7TBC - chain A; structure by X-ray diffraction, 2.76 A resolution.

# Chain A
Name: Plasmepsin 10
Organism: Plasmodium falciparum
Reference sequence: Q2KNW6 (Q2KNW6_PLAFA); residues 212-573 here correspond to UniProt positions 200-561 (UniProt number = residue number - 12)
Chain sequence (377 residues; numbered 212 to 588; the number before each row is that of its first residue):
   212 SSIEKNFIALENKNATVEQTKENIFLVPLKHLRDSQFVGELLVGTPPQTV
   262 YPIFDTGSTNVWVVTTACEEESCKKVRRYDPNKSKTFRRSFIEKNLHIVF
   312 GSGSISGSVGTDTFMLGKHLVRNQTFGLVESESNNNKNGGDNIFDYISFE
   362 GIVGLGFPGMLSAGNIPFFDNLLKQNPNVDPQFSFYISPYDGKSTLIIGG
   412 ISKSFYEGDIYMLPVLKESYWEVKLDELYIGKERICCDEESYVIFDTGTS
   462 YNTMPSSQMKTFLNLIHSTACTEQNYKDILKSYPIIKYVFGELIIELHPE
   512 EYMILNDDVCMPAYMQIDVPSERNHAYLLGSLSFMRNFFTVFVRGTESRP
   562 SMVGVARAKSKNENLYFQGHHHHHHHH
Unresolved in the structure: 212-233, 572-588
Disulfide bonds: C279-C284, C447-C448, C482-C521
Covalently attached groups: N-acetylglucosamine (NAG) linked to N334
Construct notes: expression tag (574-588)
Ligand contacts: I0L ((4R)-4-[(2E)-4,4-diethyl-2-imino-6-oxo-1,3-diazinan-1-yl]-N-[(4S)-2,2-dimethyl-3,4-dihydro-2H-1-benzopyran-4-yl]-3,4-dihydro-2H-1-benzopyran-6-carboxamide): S246, Q247, I264, D266, G268, S269, I309, F311, S313, I316, I354, F355, I358, F360, I363, D457, G459, T460, S461, M526, I528, L539

# Overview
Bound to chain A: compound I0L. N-acetylglucosamine is covalently linked to N334.
Chain A is Plasmepsin 10 (Plasmodium falciparum); the structure, Crystal structure of Plasmepsin X from
Plasmodium falciparum in complex with WM382, was determined by X-ray diffraction (same publication as 7TBB,
7TBD and 7TBE).
